PDB entry 8VCX | X-ray diffraction, 2.59 A resolution | chains A and B of the 5 polymer chains in the assembly

# Chain A
Protein: MHC class II HLA-DQ-alpha chain
Organism: Homo sapiens
UniProtKB: Q30069 (Q30069_HUMAN); the construct lacks a stretch of the UniProt sequence, so the offset changes along the chain: -1 to 9 = UniProt 1-11; 10-182 = UniProt 13-185
Sequence (185 residues; each row starts with the number of its first residue; numbers below 1 keep their minus sign (Glu-1 is residue -1)):
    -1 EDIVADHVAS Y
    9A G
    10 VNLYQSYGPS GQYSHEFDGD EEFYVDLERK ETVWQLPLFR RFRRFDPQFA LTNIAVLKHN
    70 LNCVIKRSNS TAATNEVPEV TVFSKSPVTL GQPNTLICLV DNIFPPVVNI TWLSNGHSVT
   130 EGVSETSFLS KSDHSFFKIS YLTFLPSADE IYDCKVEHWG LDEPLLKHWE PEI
Disordered / not traced: -1 to 0, 181-182
Sequence notes: engineered mutation Cys72 (Ile75 in Q30069)
Disulfide bonds: Cys107-Cys163
Glycans and other covalent adducts: N-acetylglucosamine (NAG) linked to Asn78, Asn118

# Chain B
Protein: MHC class II HLA-DQ-beta-1
Organism: Homo sapiens
UniProtKB: O19707 (O19707_HUMAN); numbering as in UniProt (aligned over 1-192)
Sequence (192 residues; row label = number of the first residue in the row):
     1 RDSPEDFVYQ FKGMCYFTNG TERVRLVTRY IYNREEYARF DSDVGVYRAV TPLGPPAAEY
    61 WNSQKEVLER TRAELDTVCR HNYQLELRTT LQRRVEPTVT ISPSRTEALN HHNLLVCSVT
   121 DFYPAQIKVR WFRNDQEETT GVVSTPLIRN GDWTFQILVM LEMTPQRGDV YTCHVEHPSL
   181 QNPIIVEWRA QS
Disordered / not traced: 1
Disulfide bonds: Cys15-Cys79, Cys117-Cys173
Glycans and other covalent adducts: N-acetylglucosamine (NAG) linked to Asn19

# Chain A / chain B interface
Pairs across the interface (125; chain A residue first):
  Ile1(A) - Tyr16(B)  hydrophobic
  Ile1(A) - Arg25(B)
  Val2(A) - Thr18(B)
  Ala3(A) - Tyr16(B)  hydrophobic
  Ala3(A) - Phe17(B)
  Ala3(A) - Thr18(B)
  Asp4(A) - Phe17(B)  hydrogen bond (backbone-backbone)
  Asp4(A) - Thr18(B)
  Asp4(A) - Asn19(B)  hydrogen bond (side chain-backbone)
  His5(A) - Cys15(B)
  His5(A) - Tyr16(B)
  His5(A) - Phe17(B)  hydrogen bond (backbone-backbone)
  His5(A) - Leu91(B)
  Val6(A) - Cys15(B)
  Val6(A) - Tyr16(B)  hydrophobic
  Ala7(A) - Gly13(B)
  Ala7(A) - Met14(B)
  Ala7(A) - Cys15(B)  hydrogen bond (backbone-backbone)
  Ala7(A) - Phe17(B)  hydrophobic
  Ser8(A) - Gly13(B)
  Ser8(A) - Met14(B)
  Tyr9(A) - Gly13(B)  hydrogen bond (backbone-backbone)
  Tyr9(A) - Cys15(B)  hydrophobic
  Tyr9(A) - Phe17(B)  hydrophobic
  Tyr9(A) - Val78(B)  hydrophobic
  Tyr9(A) - Asn82(B)
  Tyr9(A) - Glu86(B)  hydrogen bond
  Gly9A(A) - Phe11(B)
  Gly9A(A) - Lys12(B)
  Gly9A(A) - Gly13(B)  hydrogen bond (backbone-backbone)
  Val10(A) - Phe11(B)
  Asn11(A) - Tyr9(B)
  Asn11(A) - Gln10(B)
  Asn11(A) - Phe11(B)  hydrogen bond (backbone-backbone)
  Leu12(A) - Val8(B)  hydrophobic
  Leu12(A) - Tyr9(B)
  Tyr13(A) - Val8(B)
  Tyr13(A) - Tyr9(B)  hydrogen bond (backbone-backbone)
  Gln14(A) - Asp6(B)
  Gln14(A) - Phe7(B)
  Gln14(A) - Val8(B)
  Ser15(A) - Asp6(B)  hydrogen bond
  Ser15(A) - Phe7(B)  hydrogen bond (backbone-backbone)
  Tyr16(A) - Asp6(B)  hydrogen bond (backbone-side chain)
  Phe26(A) - Glu86(B)
  Phe26(A) - Thr90(B)
  Phe26(A) - Leu91(B)  hydrophobic
  Asp27(A) - Arg149(B)  hydrogen bond (backbone-side chain)
  Gly28(A) - Arg149(B)
  Asp29(A) - Tyr123(B)
  Asp29(A) - Arg149(B)  salt bridge
  Asp29(A) - Trp153(B)
  Glu30(A) - Trp153(B)  hydrogen bond (backbone-side chain)
  Glu31(A) - Glu86(B)
  Glu31(A) - Trp153(B)
  Leu45(A) - Arg93(B)
  Leu45(A) - Trp153(B)  hydrophobic
  Leu47(A) - Thr89(B)
  Phe48(A) - Thr89(B)
  Phe48(A) - Thr90(B)
  Phe48(A) - Trp153(B)  hydrophobic
  Arg52(A) - Leu85(B)
  Arg52(A) - Glu86(B)  salt bridge
  Arg52(A) - Thr89(B)
  Arg52(A) - Thr90(B)
  Leu66(A) - Tyr9(B)  hydrophobic
  Asn69(A) - Tyr9(B)  hydrogen bond
  Leu70(A) - Phe7(B)
  Leu70(A) - Tyr9(B)  hydrophobic
  Leu70(A) - Tyr32(B)  hydrophobic
  Val73(A) - Tyr32(B)  hydrophobic
  Val73(A) - Tyr37(B)
  Val73(A) - Leu53(B)  hydrophobic
  Ile74(A) - Phe7(B)  hydrophobic
  Ile74(A) - Tyr32(B)
  Arg76(A) - Leu53(B)  hydrogen bond (side chain-backbone)
  Ser77(A) - Tyr32(B)  hydrogen bond
  Ser77(A) - Leu53(B)
  Ser79(A) - Phe7(B)
  Thr80(A) - Phe7(B)
  Thr80(A) - Tyr32(B)  hydrogen bond (backbone-side chain)
  Thr80(A) - Asn33(B)  hydrogen bond (backbone-side chain)
  Ala81(A) - Glu5(B)
  Ala81(A) - Asp6(B)
  Ala81(A) - Phe7(B)  hydrophobic
  Ala81(A) - Asn33(B)  hydrogen bond (backbone-side chain)
  Ala82(A) - Asp6(B)  hydrogen bond (backbone-backbone)
  Ala82(A) - Asn33(B)
  Glu85(A) - Arg34(B)  salt bridge
  Phe92(A) - Ile148(B)  hydrophobic
  Phe92(A) - Asn150(B)
  Phe92(A) - Gln156(B)
  Ser93(A) - Gln156(B)  hydrogen bond (backbone-side chain)
  Lys94(A) - Thr120(B)
  Lys94(A) - Asp121(B)
  Lys94(A) - Asp152(B)  salt bridge
  Lys94(A) - Gln156(B)
  Ser95(A) - Asp121(B)
  Pro96(A) - Thr100(B)
  Pro96(A) - Thr120(B)
  Ile106(A) - Asn150(B)
  Asn111(A) - Arg34(B)
  Phe113(A) - Val8(B)  hydrophobic
  Phe113(A) - Gln10(B)
  Phe113(A) - Asn33(B)
  Phe113(A) - Arg34(B)
  Pro114(A) - Asp6(B)
  Pro115(A) - Val8(B)
  Lys140(A) - Lys12(B)  hydrogen bond (backbone-side chain)
  Asp142(A) - Arg34(B)  salt bridge
  His143(A) - Gln10(B)  hydrogen bond (backbone-side chain)
  His143(A) - Lys12(B)  hydrogen bond
  His143(A) - Ile31(B)
  His143(A) - Arg34(B)
  His143(A) - Glu36(B)  salt bridge
  Ser144(A) - Arg34(B)
  Phe145(A) - Gln10(B)
  Ile148(A) - Arg149(B)
  Ile148(A) - Asn150(B)
  Ile148(A) - Gly151(B)
  Tyr150(A) - Asn150(B)  hydrogen bond (side chain-backbone)
  Tyr150(A) - Gly151(B)  hydrogen bond (side chain-backbone)
  Tyr150(A) - Asp152(B)  hydrogen bond (side chain-backbone)
  Trp168(A) - Pro4(B)
  Trp168(A) - Asp6(B)
Also at the interface, not in a pair above, chain A (63 interface residues in all): Gln44, Phe51, Asn84, Val116, Thr135, Ser139
Also at the interface, not in a pair above, chain B (54 interface residues in all): Ser3, Val27, Arg29, Tyr30, Pro56, Trp61, Cys79, Tyr83, Ser118, Thr154, Phe155

# Summary
The interface between chain A and chain B involves 63 residues on one side and 54 on the other, with 28
hydrogen bonds and 6 salt bridges. Among the polar pairs are Asp29(A)-Arg149(B), Arg52(A)-Glu86(B) and
Glu85(A)-Arg34(B). N-acetylglucosamine is covalently linked to Asn78(A) and Asn118(A).
Chain A is MHC class II HLA-DQ-alpha chain and chain B is MHC class II HLA-DQ-beta-1, both from Homo sapiens;
the structure, Human TCR A2.13 in complex with DQ8-InsCpep, was determined by X-ray diffraction (same
publication as 8VCY, 8VD0, 8VD2, 8VDD and 8VDU).
